Entry 6HE8 (electron microscopy, 6.86 A resolution (low resolution: residue-level contacts below are approximate; hydrogen-bond / salt-bridge calls are withheld)); this record covers chains E and 5 of the 34 polymer chains in the assembly.

Chain E:
Protein: Proteasome subunit alpha
Organism: Archaeoglobus fulgidus (strain ATCC 49558 / VC-16 / DSM 4304 / JCM 9628 / NBRC 100126)
Notes: EC 3.4.25.1; engineered mutation(s): 0
UniProt: O29760 (PSA_ARCFU); residues 5-246 here = UniProt positions 5-246
Chain sequence (242 residues; row label = number of the first residue in the row):
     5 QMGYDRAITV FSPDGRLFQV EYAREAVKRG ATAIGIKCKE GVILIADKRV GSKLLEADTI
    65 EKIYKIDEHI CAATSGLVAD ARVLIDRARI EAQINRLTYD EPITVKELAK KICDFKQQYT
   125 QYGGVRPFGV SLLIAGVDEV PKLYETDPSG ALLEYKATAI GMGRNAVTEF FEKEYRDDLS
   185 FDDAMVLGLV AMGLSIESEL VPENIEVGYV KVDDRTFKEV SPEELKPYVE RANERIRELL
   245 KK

Chain 5:
Protein: Proteasome subunit beta
Organism: Archaeoglobus fulgidus (strain ATCC 49558 / VC-16 / DSM 4304 / JCM 9628 / NBRC 100126)
Notes: EC 3.4.25.1; engineered mutation(s): 0
UniProt: Q9P996 (PSB_ARCFU); numbering as in UniProt (aligned over 12-213)
Chain sequence (202 residues; row label = number of the first residue in the row):
    12 TTTVGLVCKD GVVMATEKRA TMGNFIASKA AKKIYQIADR MAMTTAGSVG DAQFLARIIK
    72 IEANLYEIRR ERKPTVRAIA TLTSNLLNSY RYFPYLVQLL IGGIDSEGKS IYSIDPIGGA
   132 IEEKDIVATG SGSLTAYGVL EDRFTPEIGV DEAVELAVRA IYSAMKRDSA SGDGIDVVKI
   192 TEDEFYQYSP EEVEQILAKF RK
Curated features (UniProtKB/Swiss-Prot):
  - active site: T12 (Nucleophile)

Interface between chain E and chain 5:
Pairs across the interface - 20 pairs, chain E then chain 5:
  E65(E) - E82(5)
  K69(E) - I79(5)
  K69(E) - E82(5)
  D90(E) - R80(5)
  R93(E) - L76(5)
  R93(E) - I79(5)
  R93(E) - R80(5)
  R93(E) - E82(5)
  I94(E) - L76(5)
  Q97(E) - I72(5)
  Q97(E) - N75(5)
  Q97(E) - L76(5)
  Q97(E) - I79(5)
  R100(E) - K71(5)
  R100(E) - I72(5)
  R100(E) - N75(5)
  L101(E) - R68(5)
  L101(E) - I69(5)
  L101(E) - I72(5)
  D104(E) - R68(5)
Also at the interface, not in a pair above, chain E (12 interface residues in all): I67, Y68, I70

Summary:
The interface between chain E and chain 5 involves 12 residues on one side and 9 on the other. Curated
annotation (UniProt) lists active-site residue T12(5) on chain 5.
Here chain E is Proteasome subunit alpha and chain 5 is Proteasome subunit beta, both from Archaeoglobus
fulgidus (strain ATCC 49558 / VC-16 / DSM 4304 / JCM 9628 / NBRC 100126). Entry 6HE8 (PAN-proteasome in state
1) was determined by electron microscopy together with 6HE5, 6HE7, 6HE9, 6HEA, 6HEC and 6HED from the same
study.
